6EQA - chains A and E of the 5 polymer chains in the assembly; structure by X-ray diffraction, 3.16 A resolution.

# Chain A
Molecule: HLA class I histocompatibility antigen, A-2 alpha chain
Organism: Homo sapiens
UniProt: P01892 (1A02_HUMAN); residues 1-276 here correspond to UniProt positions 25-300 (UniProt number = residue number + 24)
Chain sequence (276 residues; row label = number of the first residue in the row):
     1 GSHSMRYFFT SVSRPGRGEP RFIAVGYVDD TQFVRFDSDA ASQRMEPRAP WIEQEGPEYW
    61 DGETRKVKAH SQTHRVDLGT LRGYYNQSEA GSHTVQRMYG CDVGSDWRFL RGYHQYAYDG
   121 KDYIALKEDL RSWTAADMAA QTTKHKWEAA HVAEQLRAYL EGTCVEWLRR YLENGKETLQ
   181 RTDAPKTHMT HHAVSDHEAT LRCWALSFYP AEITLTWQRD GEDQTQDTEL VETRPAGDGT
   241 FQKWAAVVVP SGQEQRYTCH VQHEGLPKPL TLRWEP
Disulfides: Cys101-Cys164, Cys203-Cys259

# Chain E
Molecule: Mel5 TCR, beta chain
Organism: Homo sapiens
Chain sequence (244 residues; row label = number of the first residue in the row):
     1 SQTIHQWPAT LVQPVGSPLS LECTVEGTSN PNLYWYRQAA GRGLQLLFYS VGIGQISSEV
    61 PQNLSASRPQ DRQFILSSKK LLLSDSGFYL CAWSETGLGT GELFFGEGSR LTVLEDLKNV
   121 FPPEVAVFEP SEAEISHTQK ATLVCLATGF YPDHVELSWW VNGKEVHSGV CTDPQPLKEQ
   181 PALNDSRYAL SSRLRVSATF WQDPRNHFRC QVQFYGLSEN DEWTQDRAKP VTQIVSAEAW
   241 GRAD
Disulfides: Cys23-Cys91, Cys145-Cys210

# Chain A / chain E interface
Residue-residue contacts (12; chain A residue first):
  Arg65(A) with Tyr49(E); Glu59(E), salt bridge
  Lys66(A) with Leu98(E)
  Ala69(A) with Leu98(E), hydrophobic
  His70(A) with Leu98(E)
  Gln72(A) with Val51(E); Gln55(E)
  Thr73(A) with Gly97(E)
  Arg75(A) with Gln55(E)
  Val76(A) with Asn30(E)
  Gln155(A) with Gly99(E); Thr100(E), hydrogen bond (side chain-backbone)
Also at the interface, not in a pair above, chain A (10 interface residues in all): Lys68
Also at the interface, not in a pair above, chain E (10 interface residues in all): Thr96

# Summary
The chain A/chain E interface involves 10 residues from each chain, with 1 hydrogen bond and 1 salt bridge.
Polar pairs include Arg65(A)-Glu59(E) and Gln155(A)-Thr100(E).
Here chain A is HLA class I histocompatibility antigen, A-2 alpha chain and chain E is Mel5 TCR, beta chain,
both from Homo sapiens. Entry 6EQA (HLA class I histocompatibility antigen) was determined by X-ray
diffraction, deposited together with 6EQB.
